Entry 6RQQ (X-ray diffraction, 1.28 A resolution); this record covers chain A.

[Chain A]
Protein: Carbonic anhydrase 9
Source organism: Homo sapiens
Notes: EC 4.2.1.1
UniProtKB: Q16790 (CAH9_HUMAN); residue numbers follow UniProt; this construct covers 140-395
Sequence (256 residues; numbered 140 to 395; the number before each row is that of its first residue):
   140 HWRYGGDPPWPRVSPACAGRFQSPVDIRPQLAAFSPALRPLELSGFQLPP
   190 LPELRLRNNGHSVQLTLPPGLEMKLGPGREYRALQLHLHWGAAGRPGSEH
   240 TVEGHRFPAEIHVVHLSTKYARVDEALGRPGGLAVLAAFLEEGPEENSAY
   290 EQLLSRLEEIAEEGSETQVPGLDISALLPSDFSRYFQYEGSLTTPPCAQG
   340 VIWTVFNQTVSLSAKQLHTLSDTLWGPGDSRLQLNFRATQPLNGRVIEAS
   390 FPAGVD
Disulfide bonds: C156-C336
Sequence notes: engineered mutation S174 (Cys in Q16790), S183 (Leu in Q16790), K213 (Ala in Q16790), K258 (Ala in Q16790), Y259 (Phe in Q16790), S350 (Met in Q16790)
Metal / ion sites: Zn2+: H226, H228, H251 (together with formate)
Curated features (UniProtKB/Swiss-Prot):
  - active site: H200 (Proton donor/acceptor)
  - binding site (Zn(2+)): H226, H228, H251
  - binding site (substrate): T332, T333
  - glycosylation: N346 (N-linked (GlcNAc...) asparagine)
Reported in the primary citation:
  - interface residues: E297, E301, H357, D361, D368
  - conformationally variable residues (side-chain flip): H200

[Overview]
H226, H228 and H251 form the Zn2+ site. From UniProt: active-site residue H200, 3 Zn2+-binding residues and
substrate-binding residues T332 and T333. The paper reports interface residues E297, E301 and H357 among
others; conformational variability at H200.
Chain A is Carbonic anhydrase 9 (Homo sapiens); the structure, X-ray crystal structure of protiated (H) large
monoclinic unit cell CA IX SV, was determined by X-ray diffraction (same publication as 6RQU, 6RQN and 6RQW).
